3AL0 - chains B and C of the 4 polymer chains in the assembly; structure by X-ray diffraction, 3.37 A resolution.

[Chain B]
Name: Aspartyl/glutamyl-tRNA(Asn/Gln) amidotransferase subunit B
From: Thermotoga maritima
Notes: EC 6.3.5.-
UniProt: Q9X100 (GATB_THEMA); residue numbers follow UniProt; this construct covers 1-482
Sequence (482 residues; row label = number of the first residue in the row):
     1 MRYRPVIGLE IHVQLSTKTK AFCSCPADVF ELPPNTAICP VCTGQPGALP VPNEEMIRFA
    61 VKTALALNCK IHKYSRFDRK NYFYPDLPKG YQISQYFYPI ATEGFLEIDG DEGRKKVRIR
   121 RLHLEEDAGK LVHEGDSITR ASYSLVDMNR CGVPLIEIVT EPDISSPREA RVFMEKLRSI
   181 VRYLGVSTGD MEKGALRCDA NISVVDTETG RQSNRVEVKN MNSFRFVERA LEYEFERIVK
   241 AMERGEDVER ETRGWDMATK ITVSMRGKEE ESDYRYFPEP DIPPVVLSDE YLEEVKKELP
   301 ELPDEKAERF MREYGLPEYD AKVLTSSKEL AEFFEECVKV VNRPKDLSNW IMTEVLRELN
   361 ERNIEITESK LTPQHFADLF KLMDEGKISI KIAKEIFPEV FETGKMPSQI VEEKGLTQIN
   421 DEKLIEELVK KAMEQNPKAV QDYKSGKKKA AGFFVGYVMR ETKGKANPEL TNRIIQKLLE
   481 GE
Ion coordination: Zn2+: Cys23, Cys25, Cys39, Cys42

[Chain C]
Name: Glutamyl-tRNA(Gln) amidotransferase subunit C, Linker, Glutamate--tRNA ligase 2
From: Thermotoga maritima
Notes: EC 6.3.5.-, 6.1.1.17
UniProt: chimeric construct of Q9WY94, Q9X2I8: residues 2-96 from Q9WY94 (GATC_THEMA) positions 2-96 (same numbers); residues 105-591 from Q9X2I8 positions 1-487 (UniProt number = residue number - 104)
Sequence (592 residues; each row starts with the number of its first residue; numbering starts at 0):
     0 MGIKVTKDLV LHLENLARLE LSEDQRESLM KDFQEILDYV ELLNEVDVEG VEPMYTPVED
    60 SAKLRKGDPR FFEMRDLIKK NFPEEKDGHI KVPGIHRGSG SGSGSMFITG AFFDILEVGP
   120 KKIRRCFELV RVRFAPSPTG HLHVGGARTA LFNWMFARKE GGKFILRIED TDTERSSREY
   180 EQQILESLRW CGLDWDEGPD IGGDFGPYRQ SERLEIYREY AEKLVEDKRA YYVVYDKEDP
   240 SKELFTTYEY PHEYKEKGHP VTIKFKVLPG KTSFEDLLKG YMEFDNSTLE DFIIMKSNGF
   300 PTYNFAVVVD DHLMRISHVF RGEDHLSNTP KQLMIYEAFG WEAPVFMHIP LILGSDRTPL
   360 SKRHGATSVE HFRREGILSR ALMNYLALLG WRVEGDEIFT IEEKLQSFDP KDISNKGVIF
   420 DYQKLEWVNG KHMRRIDLED LKREFIEWAK YAGKEIPSVD ERYFSETLRI CREKVNTLSQ
   480 LYDIMYPFMN DDYEYEKDYV EKFLKREEAE RVLEEAKKAF KDLNSWNMEE IEKTLRDLSE
   540 KGLASKKVVF QLIRGAVTGK LVTPGLFETI EVLGKERTLK RLERTLQFLK KT
Disordered / not traced: 0-2, 95-118, 591
Sequence notes: expression tag (0-1)
Residues lining bound ligands: o5'-(L-glutamyl-sulfamoyl)-adenosine (GSU): Arg132, Phe133, Ala134, Pro135, Ser136, His142, Gly144, Gly145, Thr148, Glu168, Tyr302, Val306, Arg320, Gly321, Asp323, His324, Pro349, Leu350, Ile351, Pro358, Leu359, Lys361
Swiss-Prot annotation at these positions:
  - motif: Pro135 to Gly145 ('HIGH' region), Pro358 to Arg362 ('KMSKS' region)
  - binding site (ATP): Lys361

[Interface between chain B and chain C]
Contacting residue pairs (77):
  Lys18(B) with Gly66(C), hydrogen bond (side chain-backbone); Asp67(C), salt bridge
  Thr19(B) with Arg64(C); Gly66(C); Asp67(C), hydrogen bond (side chain-backbone); Pro68(C)
  Cys23(B) with Arg64(C), hydrogen bond (backbone-side chain)
  Ser24(B) with Arg64(C); Asp67(C), hydrogen bond (side chain-backbone); Pro68(C); Arg69(C), hydrogen bond (backbone-backbone)
  Cys25(B) with Arg69(C)
  Pro26(B) with Pro68(C), hydrophobic
  Glu31(B) with Pro268(C)
  Pro34(B) with Asp86(C); Gly87(C); His88(C)
  Asn35(B) with Lys78(C), hydrogen bond (backbone-side chain); Gly87(C), hydrogen bond (side chain-backbone); His88(C)
  Thr36(B) with Phe70(C); Arg74(C), hydrogen bond (backbone-side chain)
  Ile38(B) with Phe71(C); Arg74(C)
  Cys39(B) with Ile77(C)
  Pro40(B) with Phe71(C), hydrophobic; Ile77(C)
  Thr43(B) with Ile77(C)
  Gln45(B) with Ile77(C)
  Val51(B) with Arg64(C)
  Pro52(B) with Leu63(C); Arg64(C), hydrogen bond (backbone-backbone)
  Asn53(B) with Arg64(C)
  Glu54(B) with Leu63(C); Arg64(C), hydrogen bond (backbone-backbone); Lys65(C), salt bridge
  Arg58(B) with Lys65(C)
  Arg76(B) with Tyr54(C), hydrogen bond
  Phe83(B) with Leu15(C); Arg17(C)
  Tyr84(B) with Ile94(C)
  His133(B) with Ile94(C)
  Gly135(B) with Phe244(C); Thr245(C), hydrogen bond (backbone-side chain)
  Asp136(B) with Thr245(C)
  Ser142(B) with Pro92(C); Gly93(C), hydrogen bond (backbone-backbone)
  Tyr143(B) with Lys90(C); Val91(C); Gly93(C)
  Ser144(B) with Ile89(C); Lys90(C); Val91(C), hydrogen bond (backbone-backbone)
  Leu145(B) with His88(C); Ile89(C)
  Val146(B) with His88(C); Ile89(C), hydrogen bond (backbone-backbone)
  Asp147(B) with His88(C)
  Met148(B) with Ile89(C), hydrophobic
  Lys193(B) with Ser286(C)
  Met257(B) with Glu289(C)
  Asp273(B) with His11(C); Leu15(C)
  Arg275(B) with Leu15(C), hydrogen bond (side chain-backbone)
  Pro278(B) with Tyr54(C), hydrophobic
  Glu279(B) with Tyr54(C)
  Pro280(B) with Tyr54(C), hydrophobic
  Ile282(B) with Tyr54(C), hydrogen bond (backbone-side chain)
  Pro283(B) with Tyr54(C); Ser60(C); Ala61(C), hydrophobic
  Pro284(B) with Tyr54(C); Asp59(C); Ser60(C); Ala61(C)
  Val285(B) with Leu63(C), hydrophobic
  Val286(B) with Asp59(C)
Interface residues without a listed pair, chain B (51 interface residues in all): Leu32, Ala37, Pro85, Tyr98, Ala141, Glu192
Interface residues without a listed pair, chain C (39 interface residues in all): Ala16, Glu51, Asn80, Phe81, Lys85, Leu243

[Overview]
51 residues of chain B face 39 of chain C across their interface, with 17 hydrogen bonds and 2 salt bridges.
Among the polar pairs are Lys18(B)-Asp67(C), Glu54(B)-Lys65(C) and Lys18(B)-Gly66(C). Bound to chain C:
o5'-(L-glutamyl-sulfamoyl)-adenosine. UniProt lists ATP-binding residue Lys361(C) on chain C.
Here chain B is Aspartyl/glutamyl-tRNA(Asn/Gln) amidotransferase subunit B and chain C is Glutamyl-tRNA(Gln)
amidotransferase subunit C, Linker, Glutamate--tRNA ligase 2, both from Thermotoga maritima. Entry 3AL0
(Crystal structure of the glutamine transamidosome from Thermotoga maritima in the glutamylation state) was
determined by X-ray diffraction together with 3AKZ from the same study.
